Entry 2QKK (X-ray diffraction, 3.20 A resolution); this record covers chains D and A of the 4 polymer chains in the assembly.

== Chain D ==
Molecule: 14-nt DNA strand
Sequence (14 nucleotides; numbered 15 to 28; the number before each row is that of its first residue):
    15 GGAATCAGGT GTCG

== Chain A ==
Protein: Ribonuclease H1
From: Homo sapiens
Notes: EC 3.1.26.4; fragment: C-terminal domain (residues 134-286)
UniProt: O60930 (RNH1_HUMAN); numbering as in UniProt (aligned over 136-286)
Chain sequence (154 residues; numbered 133 to 286; the number before each row is that of its first residue):
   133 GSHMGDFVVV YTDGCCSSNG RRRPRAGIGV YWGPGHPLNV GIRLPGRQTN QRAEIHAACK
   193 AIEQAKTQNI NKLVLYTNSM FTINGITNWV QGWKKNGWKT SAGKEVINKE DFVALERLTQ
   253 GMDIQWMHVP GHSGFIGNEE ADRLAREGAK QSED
Construct notes: expression tag (133-135); engineered mutation Asn210 (Asp in O60930)
Bound ions: Ca2+ site 1: Asp145, Asn210 (shared with 2 residues of chain C); Ca2+ site 2: Asp145, Asp274 (shared with 1 residue of chain C)
Swiss-Prot annotation at these positions:
  - binding site (Mg(2+)): Asp145, Glu186, Asp274
  - natural variant: Val142 (V142I: In PEOB2), Ala185 (A185V: In PEOB2)
Reported in the primary citation:
  - Ca2+ coordination: Asp145, Glu186, Asp274
  - mutagenesis - D210N: abolished catalytic activity
  - specificity-determining residues: Trp221 (proposed by the authors, not directly observed)
  - catalytic residues: His264 (proposed by the authors, not directly observed)

== Chain D / chain A interface ==
Pairs across the interface (23):
  DG23(D) - Asn151(A)  hydrogen bond to the base
  DT24(D) - Asn151(A)  base contact
  DT24(D) - Gly152(A)  phosphate contact
  DG25(D) - Asn151(A)  hydrogen bond to the sugar
  DG25(D) - Arg179(A)  phosphate contact
  DG25(D) - Thr181(A)  hydrogen bond to the phosphate
  DG25(D) - Asn182(A)  hydrogen bond to the sugar
  DG25(D) - Gln183(A)  hydrogen bond to the base
  DT26(D) - Arg179(A)  salt bridge to the phosphate
  DT26(D) - Thr181(A)  hydrogen bond to the phosphate
  DT26(D) - Gln183(A)  phosphate contact
  DT26(D) - Phe213(A)  base contact
  DT26(D) - Ile239(A)  sugar contact
  DT26(D) - Asn240(A)  hydrogen bond to the phosphate
  DC27(D) - Phe213(A)  sugar contact
  DC27(D) - Trp221(A)  sugar contact
  DC27(D) - Trp225(A)  phosphate contact
  DC27(D) - Thr232(A)  sugar contact
  DC27(D) - Val238(A)  phosphate contact
  DC27(D) - Ile239(A)  hydrogen bond to the phosphate
  DG28(D) - Trp225(A)  hydrogen bond to the phosphate
  DG28(D) - Thr232(A)  hydrogen bond to the phosphate
  DG28(D) - Ser233(A)  hydrogen bond to the phosphate
Interface residues without a listed pair, chain A (17 interface residues in all): Arg184, Lys231, Glu237

== In short ==
Chain D and chain A form an interface of 6 and 17 residues respectively; the contacts include 11 hydrogen
bonds and 1 salt bridge. Among the polar pairs are DG23(D)-Asn151(A), DG25(D)-Gln183(A) and DG25(D)-Asn151(A).
UniProt lists 3 Mg2+-binding residues on chain A. From the paper: the catalytic residue His264(A); D210N of
chain A abolishes catalytic activity.
Here chain D is a 14-nt DNA strand and chain A is Ribonuclease H1 (Homo sapiens). Entry 2QKK (Human RNase H
catalytic domain mutant D210N in complex with 14-mer RNA/DNA hybrid) was determined by X-ray diffraction (same
publication as 2QK9 and 2QKB).
